Entry 6TXZ (X-ray diffraction, 3.06 A resolution); this record covers chains A and L of the 3 polymer chains in the assembly.

Chain A:
Protein: Hepatitis A virus cellular receptor 2
Source organism: Homo sapiens
Notes: fragment: fab antibody fragment
UniProtKB: Q8TDQ0 (HAVR2_HUMAN); residue numbers follow UniProt; this construct covers 22-130
Chain sequence (110 residues; numbered 21 to 130; the number before each row is that of its first residue):
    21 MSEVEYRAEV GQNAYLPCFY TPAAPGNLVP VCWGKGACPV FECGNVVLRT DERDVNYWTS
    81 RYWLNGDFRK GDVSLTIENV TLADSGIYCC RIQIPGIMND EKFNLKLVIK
Disordered / not traced: 21
Disulfide bonds: Cys-38/Cys-110, Cys-52/Cys-63, Cys-58/Cys-109
Construct notes: initiating methionine (21)
Swiss-Prot annotation at these positions:
  - binding site (a 1,2-diacyl-sn-glycero-3-phospho-L-serine): Arg-111, Met-118
  - binding site (Ca(2+)): Gly-116, Asn-119
  - natural variant: Tyr-82 (Y82C: In SPTCL), Ile-97 (I97M: In SPTCL; uncertain significance), Thr-101 (T101I: In SPTCL; uncertain significance)
Reported in the primary citation:
  - specificity-determining residues: Val-60, Phe-61 (proposed by the authors, not directly observed)

Chain L:
Protein: Fab L
Source organism: Homo sapiens
Notes: antibody fragment or engineered binder
Chain sequence (214 residues; each row starts with the number of its first residue):
     1 QSALTQPRSV SGSPGQSVTI SCTGTSSDVG GYNYVSWYQQ HPGKAPKLMI YDVSKRPSGV
    61 PDRFSGSKSG NTASLTISGL QAEDEADYYC SSYADSVVFG GGTKVTVLGQ PKAAPSVTLF
   121 PPSSEELQAN KATLVCLISD FYPGAVTVAW KADSSPVKAG VETTTPSKQS NNKYAASSYL
   181 SLTPEQWKSH KSYSCQVTHE GSTVEKTVAP TECS
Disordered / not traced: 1-2, 212-214
Disulfide bonds: Cys-22/Cys-90, Cys-136/Cys-195

Chain A / chain L interface:
Contacting residue pairs (16; chain A residue first):
  Gly-56(A) / Tyr-34(L)
  Ala-57(A) / Tyr-32(L)  hydrophobic
  Ala-57(A) / Tyr-34(L)  hydrogen bond (backbone-side chain)
  Cys-58(A) / Ala-94(L)
  Pro-59(A) / Tyr-93(L)
  Pro-59(A) / Ala-94(L)
  Val-60(A) / Tyr-93(L)  hydrogen bond (backbone-backbone)
  Val-60(A) / Ala-94(L)  hydrogen bond (backbone-backbone)
  Val-60(A) / Asp-95(L)
  Val-60(A) / Ser-96(L)
  Val-60(A) / Val-97(L)  hydrophobic
  Phe-61(A) / Val-97(L)  hydrophobic
  Gly-64(A) / Tyr-34(L)
  Asn-65(A) / Asp-52(L)
  Asn-65(A) / Lys-55(L)  hydrogen bond
  Lys-122(A) / Ala-94(L)
Interface residues without a listed pair, chain A (10 interface residues in all): Asn-124
From the paper, about this interface:
  - epitope / paratope residues, chain A: Pro-59(A)
  - hot spots on chain A (mutagenesis) - P59A: decreased binding to M6903

Overview:
10 residues of chain A face 9 of chain L across their interface; the contacts include 4 hydrogen bonds. Polar
contacts include Ala-57(A)/Tyr-34(L), Asn-65(A)/Lys-55(L) and Val-60(A)/Tyr-93(L). From the paper: P59A of
chain A reduces binding to M6903; the epitope/paratope residue Pro-59(A).
Here chain A is Hepatitis A virus cellular receptor 2 and chain L is Fab L, both from Homo sapiens. Entry 6TXZ
(Fab part of M6903 in complex with human TIM3) was determined by X-ray diffraction.
